Entry 5CHA (X-ray diffraction, 1.67 A resolution); this record covers chains E and F of the 6 polymer chains in the assembly.

# Chain E
Protein: Alpha-chymotrypsin A
From: Bos taurus
Notes: EC 3.4.21.1
UniProt: P00766 (CTRA_BOVIN); numbering as in UniProt (aligned over 1-13)
Amino-acid sequence (13 residues; numbered 1 to 13; the number before each row is that of its first residue):
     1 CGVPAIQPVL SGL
Unresolved in the structure: 10-13

# Chain F
Protein: Alpha-chymotrypsin A
From: Bos taurus
Notes: EC 3.4.21.1
UniProt: P00766 (CTRA_BOVIN); residues 16-146 here = UniProt positions 16-146
Amino-acid sequence (131 residues; numbered 16 to 146; the number before each row is that of its first residue):
    16 IVNGEEAVPG SWPWQVSLQD KTGFHFCGGS LINENWVVTA AHCGVTTSDV VVAGEFDQGS
    76 SSEKIQKLKI AKVFKNSKYN SLTINNDITL LKLSTAASFS QTVSAVCLPS ASDDFAAGTT
   136 CVTTGWGLTR Y
UniProt features mapped onto this chain:
  - active site (Charge relay system): His-57, Asp-102
Disulfides: Cys-42/Cys-58

# How chain E and chain F interact
Residue-residue contacts - 16 pairs, chain E then chain F:
  Cys-1(E) with Ala-120(F); Val-121(F); Cys-122(F), disulfide
  Gly-2(E) with Ala-120(F), hydrogen bond (backbone-backbone); Cys-122(F), hydrogen bond (backbone-side chain)
  Pro-4(E) with Ser-26(F); Pro-28(F); Trp-29(F), hydrophobic
  Ala-5(E) with Gln-116(F)
  Ile-6(E) with Val-23(F), hydrophobic; Pro-24(F); Ser-26(F); Thr-117(F)
  Gln-7(E) with Ser-26(F)
  Pro-8(E) with Ser-26(F); Trp-27(F), hydrophobic
Other interface residues (no listed pair), chain E (9 interface residues in all): Val-3, Val-9
Other interface residues (no listed pair), chain F (12 interface residues in all): Gly-25
Cross-chain cystine bridges: Cys-1(E)/Cys-122(F)

# Overview
Chain E and chain F form an interface of 9 and 12 residues respectively, with 1 disulfide bond and 2 hydrogen
bonds. Polar contacts include Gly-2(E)/Cys-122(F) and Gly-2(E)/Ala-120(F). From UniProt: active-site residues
His-57(F) and Asp-102(F) on chain F.
Here chain E is Alpha-chymotrypsin A and chain F is Alpha-chymotrypsin A, both from Bos taurus. Entry 5CHA
(The refinement and the structure of the dimer of alpha-*chymotrypsin at 1.67-*angstroms resolution) was
determined by X-ray diffraction.
